PDB entry 5VHF | electron microscopy, 5.70 A resolution (low resolution: residue-level contacts below are approximate; hydrogen-bond / salt-bridge calls are withheld) | chains E and F of the 19 polymer chains in the assembly

== Chain E ==
Molecule: 26S proteasome regulatory subunit 10B
From: Homo sapiens
Reference sequence: P62333 (PRS10_HUMAN); residue numbers follow UniProt; this construct covers 11-389
Sequence (379 residues; numbered 11 to 389; the number before each row is that of its first residue):
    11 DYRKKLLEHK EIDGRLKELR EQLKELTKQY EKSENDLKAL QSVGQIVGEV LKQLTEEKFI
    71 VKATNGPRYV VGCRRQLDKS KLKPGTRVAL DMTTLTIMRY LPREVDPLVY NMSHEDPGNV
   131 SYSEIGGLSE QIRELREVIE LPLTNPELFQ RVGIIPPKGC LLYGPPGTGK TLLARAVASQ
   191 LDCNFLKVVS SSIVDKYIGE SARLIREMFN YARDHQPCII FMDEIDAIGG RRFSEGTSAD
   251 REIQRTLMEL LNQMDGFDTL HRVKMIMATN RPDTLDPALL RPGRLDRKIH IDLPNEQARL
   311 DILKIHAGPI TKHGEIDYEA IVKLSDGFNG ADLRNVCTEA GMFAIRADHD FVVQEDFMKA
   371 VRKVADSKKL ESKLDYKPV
Disordered / not traced: 140-167, 384-389
Swiss-Prot annotation at these positions:
  - binding site (ATP): Gly174 to Thr181
  - modified residue: Lys72 (N6-acetyllysine), Lys206 (N6-acetyllysine), Ser244 (Phosphoserine)

== Chain F ==
Molecule: 26S proteasome regulatory subunit 6A
From: Homo sapiens
Reference sequence: P17980 (PRS6A_HUMAN); residue numbers follow UniProt; this construct covers 53-432
Sequence (380 residues; row label = number of the first residue in the row):
    53 KIMKSEVLRV THELQAMKDK IKENSEKIKV NKTLPYLVSN VIELLDVDPN DQEEDGANID
   113 LDSQRKGKCA VIKTSTRQTY FLPVIGLVDA EKLKPGDLVG VNKDSYLILE TLPTEYDSRV
   173 KAMEVDERPT EQYSDIGGLD KQIQELVEAI VLPMNHKEKF ENLGIQPPKG VLMYGPPGTG
   233 KTLLARACAA QTKATFLKLA GPQLVQMFIG DGAKLVRDAF ALAKEKAPSI IFIDELDAIG
   293 TKRFDSEKAG DREVQRTMLE LLNQLDGFQP NTQVKVIAAT NRVDILDPAL LRSGRLDRKI
   353 EFPMPNEEAR ARIMQIHSRK MNVSPDVNYE ELARCTDDFN GAQCKAVCVE AGMIALRRGA
   413 TELTHEDYME GILEVQAKKK
Disordered / not traced: 102-115, 297-299, 429-432
Swiss-Prot annotation at these positions:
  - binding site (ATP): Gly227 to Thr234
  - modified residue: Ser376 (Phosphoserine)

== Chain E / chain F interface ==
Contacting residue pairs (90):
  Asp23(E) - Lys53(F)
  Asp23(E) - Lys56(F)
  Leu26(E) - Lys56(F)
  Arg30(E) - Val59(F)
  Leu33(E) - Leu66(F)
  Leu33(E) - Lys70(F)
  Leu36(E) - Lys70(F)
  Thr37(E) - Leu66(F)
  Thr37(E) - Lys70(F)
  Glu41(E) - Met69(F)
  Glu44(E) - Met69(F)
  Glu44(E) - Ile73(F)
  Glu44(E) - Asn76(F)
  Asp46(E) - Gly138(F)
  Leu47(E) - Asn76(F)
  Leu47(E) - Lys79(F)
  Leu47(E) - Ile80(F)
  Leu47(E) - Lys84(F)
  Leu50(E) - Ile137(F)
  Leu50(E) - Gly138(F)
  Leu50(E) - Leu159(F)
  Val53(E) - Ser157(F)
  Gly54(E) - Ser157(F)
  Gln55(E) - Tyr132(F)
  Gln55(E) - Phe133(F)
  Ile56(E) - Thr131(F)
  Ile56(E) - Tyr132(F)
  Ile56(E) - Phe133(F)
  Val57(E) - Thr131(F)
  Val57(E) - Tyr132(F)
  Val57(E) - Phe133(F)
  Thr74(E) - Thr131(F)
  Ala99(E) - Phe133(F)
  Arg109(E) - Asp98(F)
  Arg109(E) - Cys121(F)
  Arg109(E) - Phe133(F)
  Arg109(E) - Pro135(F)
  Tyr110(E) - Asp98(F)
  Tyr110(E) - Val99(F)
  Leu111(E) - Phe133(F)
  Pro112(E) - Leu96(F)
  Pro112(E) - Asp98(F)
  Glu114(E) - Glu95(F)
  Glu114(E) - Leu96(F)
  Tyr120(E) - Arg269(F)
  His124(E) - Gly319(F)
  Asp126(E) - Gln321(F)
  Pro127(E) - Gln321(F)
  Thr181(E) - Asp318(F)
  Arg185(E) - Asp318(F)
  Arg185(E) - Gly319(F)
  Arg185(E) - Arg344(F)
  Val199(E) - Asn315(F)
  Ser200(E) - Leu311(F)
  Ser201(E) - Gln307(F)
  Ser201(E) - Arg308(F)
  Ser201(E) - Leu311(F)
  Val204(E) - Arg304(F)
  Val204(E) - Arg308(F)
  Lys206(E) - Ile261(F)
  Lys206(E) - Lys300(F)
  Lys206(E) - Glu305(F)
  Lys206(E) - Arg308(F)
  Glu234(E) - Leu311(F)
  Ser248(E) - Lys300(F)
  Ala249(E) - Lys300(F)
  Asp250(E) - Phe296(F)
  Glu252(E) - Arg304(F)
  Pro319(E) - Asn214(F)
  Pro319(E) - Leu215(F)
  Pro319(E) - Gly216(F)
  Ile320(E) - Leu215(F)
  Thr321(E) - Asn214(F)
  Thr321(E) - Leu215(F)
  Asp342(E) - Asp349(F)
  Arg344(E) - Gln218(F)
  Arg344(E) - Ser345(F)
  Asn345(E) - Ser345(F)
  Asn345(E) - Asp349(F)
  Thr348(E) - Ile217(F)
  Glu349(E) - Glu197(F)
  Glu349(E) - Arg350(F)
  Met352(E) - Pro220(F)
  Met352(E) - Arg350(F)
  Ile355(E) - Lys211(F)
  Ile355(E) - Leu215(F)
  Arg356(E) - Gln196(F)
  Arg356(E) - Glu200(F)
  Lys378(E) - Asp349(F)
  Glu381(E) - Lys351(F)
Interface residues without a listed pair, chain E (68 interface residues in all): His19, Leu29, Gln39, Tyr40, Ala49, Ser52, Asn75, Arg97, Met102, Val119, Asp205, Asp233, Ile253, Asn280, Asp360, Val362
Interface residues without a listed pair, chain F (70 interface residues in all): Thr63, Leu97, Lys120, Val123, Arg129, Gln130, Leu139, Val140, Asp156, Ile160, Leu204, Glu213, Pro219, Phe260, Gly262, Glu312, Phe320, Ala341

== Overview ==
68 residues of chain E and 70 residues of chain F are in contact. From UniProt: 8 ATP-binding residues on
chain E; 8 ATP-binding residues on chain F.
Here chain E is 26S proteasome regulatory subunit 10B and chain F is 26S proteasome regulatory subunit 6A,
both from Homo sapiens. Entry 5VHF (Conformational Landscape of the p28-Bound Human Proteasome Regulatory
Particle) was determined by electron microscopy, deposited together with 5VGZ, 5VHH, 5VHI, 5VHJ, 5VHM, 5VHN
and 5 further entries.
